Entry 6EF5 (X-ray diffraction, 2.44 A resolution); this record covers chains A and B of the 4 polymer chains in the assembly.

Chain A (and B):
Name: 14-3-3 protein zeta/delta
Source organism: Homo sapiens
Notes: chain B of this document is another copy of the same molecule, construct and numbering; everything in this record applies to it too
UniProtKB: P63104 (1433Z_HUMAN); numbering as in UniProt (aligned over 1-245)
Chain sequence (248 residues; row label = number of the first residue in the row; numbers below 1 keep their minus sign (Gly-2 is residue -2)):
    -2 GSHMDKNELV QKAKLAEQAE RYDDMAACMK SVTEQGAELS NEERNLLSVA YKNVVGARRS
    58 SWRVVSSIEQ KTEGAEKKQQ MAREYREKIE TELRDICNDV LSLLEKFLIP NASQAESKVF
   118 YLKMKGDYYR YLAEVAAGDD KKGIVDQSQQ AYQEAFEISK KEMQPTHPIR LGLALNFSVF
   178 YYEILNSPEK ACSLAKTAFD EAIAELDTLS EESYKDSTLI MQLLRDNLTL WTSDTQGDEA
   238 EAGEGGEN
Not modelled in the structure: -2, 71, 207-210, 231-245 (chain B: -2, 70-71, 230-245)
Differences from the reference sequence: expression tag (-2 to 0)

Chain A / chain B interface:
Residue-residue contacts (31; chain A residue first):
  Glu5(A) - Met78(B)
  Gln8(A) - Met78(B)
  Lys9(A) - Met78(B)
  Leu12(A) - Tyr82(B)  hydrophobic
  Ala13(A) - Tyr82(B)
  Gln15(A) - Val61(B)
  Gln15(A) - Ile65(B)
  Ala16(A) - Ser58(B)  hydrogen bond (backbone-side chain)
  Ala16(A) - Val61(B)
  Ala16(A) - Val62(B)  hydrophobic
  Arg18(A) - Tyr82(B)  hydrogen bond
  Arg18(A) - Glu89(B)  salt bridge
  Asp21(A) - Tyr82(B)  hydrogen bond
  Asp21(A) - Lys85(B)  salt bridge
  Ser58(A) - Ala16(B)  hydrogen bond (side chain-backbone)
  Val61(A) - Gln15(B)
  Val61(A) - Ala16(B)
  Val62(A) - Leu12(B)  hydrophobic
  Val62(A) - Ala16(B)  hydrophobic
  Ile65(A) - Leu12(B)  hydrophobic
  Ile65(A) - Gln15(B)
  Met78(A) - Lys9(B)
  Met78(A) - Leu12(B)  hydrophobic
  Ala79(A) - Leu12(B)  hydrophobic
  Tyr82(A) - Leu12(B)  hydrophobic
  Tyr82(A) - Ala13(B)
  Tyr82(A) - Arg18(B)  hydrogen bond
  Tyr82(A) - Asp21(B)  hydrogen bond
  Lys85(A) - Arg18(B)
  Ile86(A) - Arg18(B)
  Glu89(A) - Arg18(B)  salt bridge
Interface residues without a listed pair, chain A (20 interface residues in all): Lys74
Interface residues without a listed pair, chain B (21 interface residues in all): Asp2, Glu5, Gln8, Lys74, Ala79, Ile86

Overview:
20 residues of chain A and 21 residues of chain B are in contact; the contacts include 6 hydrogen bonds and 3
salt bridges. Polar pairs include Arg18(A)-Glu89(B), Asp21(A)-Lys85(B) and Ala16(A)-Ser58(B).
Chain A and chain B are both 14-3-3 protein zeta/delta (Homo sapiens); the structure, 14-3-3 with peptide, was
determined by X-ray diffraction.
